1OE4 - chains A and B of the 4 polymer chains in the assembly; structure by X-ray diffraction, 2.00 A resolution.

Chain A (and B):
Molecule: Single-strand selective monofunctional uracil DNA glycosylase
From: Xenopus laevis
Notes: EC 3.2.2.-; chain B of this document is another copy of the same molecule, construct and numbering; everything in this record applies to it too
Reference sequence: Q9YGN6 (Q9YGN6); residues 35-281 here correspond to UniProt positions 1-247 (UniProt number = residue number - 34)
Chain sequence (247 residues; numbered 35 to 281; the number before each row is that of its first residue):
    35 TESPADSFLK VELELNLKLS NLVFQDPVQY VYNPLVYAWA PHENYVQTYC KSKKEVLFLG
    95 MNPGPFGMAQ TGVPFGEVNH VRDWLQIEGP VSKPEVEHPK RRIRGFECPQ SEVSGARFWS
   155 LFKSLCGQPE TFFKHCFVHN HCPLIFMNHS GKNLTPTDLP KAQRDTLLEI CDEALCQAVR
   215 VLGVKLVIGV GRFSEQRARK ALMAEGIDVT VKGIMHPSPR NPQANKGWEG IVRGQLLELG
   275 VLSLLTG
Disordered / not traced: 35, 281

Interface between chain A and chain B:
Pairs across the interface - 6 pairs, chain A then chain B:
  A196(A) - Y64(B)
  A196(A) - P133(B)
  D199(A) - P133(B)
  D199(A) - K134(B)  salt bridge
  T200(A) - P133(B)
  E203(A) - R136(B)  salt bridge
Interface residues without a listed pair, chain A (5 interface residues in all): K195
Interface residues without a listed pair, chain B (5 interface residues in all): H132

In short:
The chain A/chain B interface involves 5 residues from each chain; the contacts include 2 salt bridges. Polar
pairs include D199(A)-K134(B) and E203(A)-R136(B).
Both chains are Single-strand selective monofunctional uracil DNA glycosylase (Xenopus laevis). Entry 1OE4
(Xenopus SMUG1, an anti-mutator uracil-DNA Glycosylase) was determined by X-ray diffraction together with 1OE5
and 1OE6 from the same study.
